5F88 - chains B and E of the 3 polymer chains in the assembly; structure by X-ray diffraction, 2.48 A resolution.

== Chain B ==
Protein: Cetuximab Fab heavy chain
Organism: Mus MUSCULUS, homo sapiens
Notes: antibody fragment or engineered binder
Chain sequence (220 residues; row label = number of the first residue in the row):
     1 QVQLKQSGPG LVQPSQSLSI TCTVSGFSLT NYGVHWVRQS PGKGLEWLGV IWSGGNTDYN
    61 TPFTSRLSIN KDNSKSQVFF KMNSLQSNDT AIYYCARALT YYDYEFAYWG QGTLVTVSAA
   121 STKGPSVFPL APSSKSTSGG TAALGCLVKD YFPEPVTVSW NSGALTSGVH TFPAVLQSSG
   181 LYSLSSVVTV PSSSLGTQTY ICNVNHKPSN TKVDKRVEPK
Disordered / not traced: 134-137
Disulfides: Cys22-Cys95, Cys146-Cys202
Covalent attachments: N-acetylglucosamine (NAG) linked to Asn88
What the authors report for this chain:
  - contacts within the chain: Thr116-Glu154

== Chain E ==
Protein: L5Y meditope
Chain sequence (12 residues; row label = number of the first residue in the row):
     1 CQFDYSTRRL KC
Disulfides: Cys1-Cys12

== Chain B / chain E interface ==
Contacting residue pairs (16; chain B residue first):
  Gln39(B) with Phe3(E)
  Ser40(B) with Phe3(E)
  Pro41(B) with Gln2(E); Phe3(E); Tyr5(E), hydrophobic
  Thr90(B) with Tyr5(E)
  Ile92(B) with Phe3(E), hydrophobic; Tyr5(E); Arg8(E)
  Tyr94(B) with Arg8(E)
  Gln111(B) with Arg8(E), hydrogen bond (backbone-side chain)
  Gly112(B) with Arg8(E)
  Leu114(B) with Tyr5(E), hydrophobic
  Glu154(B) with Ser6(E), hydrogen bond
  Pro173(B) with Thr7(E)
  Tyr182(B) with Tyr5(E)
The authors on this interface:
  - residue pairs: Tyr182(B)-Tyr5(E), Ser6(E)-Glu154(B)

== Overview ==
Chain B and chain E form an interface of 12 and 6 residues respectively, with 2 hydrogen bonds. Polar pairs
include Gln111(B)-Arg8(E) and Glu154(B)-Ser6(E). The authors report contacts between Tyr182(B) and Tyr5(E) and
Ser6(E) and Glu154(B). Covalently linked N-acetylglucosamine: at Asn88(B). The paper reports contacts within
the chain involving Thr116(B) and Glu154(B).
Here chain B is Cetuximab Fab heavy chain (Mus MUSCULUS, homo sapiens) and chain E is L5Y meditope. Entry 5F88
(Cetuximab Fab in complex with L5Y meditope variant) was determined by X-ray diffraction (same publication as
5ETU, 5EUK, 5FF6, 5I2I, 5IOP, 5IR1 and 7 further entries).
